Entry 6DCQ (electron microscopy, 3.10 A resolution); this record covers chains E and N of the 10 polymer chains in the assembly.

# Chain E
Molecule: Envelope glycoprotein gp160
Organism: Human immunodeficiency virus 1
Notes: fragment: GP120 domain residues 28-507
UniProtKB: A0A2H4K974 (A0A2H4K974_9HIV1); the construct lacks a stretch of the UniProt sequence and is renumbered around it, so the offset changes along the chain: 29-136 = UniProt 28-135; 140-185 = UniProt 136-181; 187-309 = UniProt 189-311; 312-323 = UniProt 312-323; 4 more segments
Amino-acid sequence (480 residues; each row starts with the number of its first residue; note: 13 numbers in that range are skipped by the numbering (no residue carries them; nothing is unmodelled there); a row labelled like 185A-185G holds insertion residues (185A, then the next letters in order)):
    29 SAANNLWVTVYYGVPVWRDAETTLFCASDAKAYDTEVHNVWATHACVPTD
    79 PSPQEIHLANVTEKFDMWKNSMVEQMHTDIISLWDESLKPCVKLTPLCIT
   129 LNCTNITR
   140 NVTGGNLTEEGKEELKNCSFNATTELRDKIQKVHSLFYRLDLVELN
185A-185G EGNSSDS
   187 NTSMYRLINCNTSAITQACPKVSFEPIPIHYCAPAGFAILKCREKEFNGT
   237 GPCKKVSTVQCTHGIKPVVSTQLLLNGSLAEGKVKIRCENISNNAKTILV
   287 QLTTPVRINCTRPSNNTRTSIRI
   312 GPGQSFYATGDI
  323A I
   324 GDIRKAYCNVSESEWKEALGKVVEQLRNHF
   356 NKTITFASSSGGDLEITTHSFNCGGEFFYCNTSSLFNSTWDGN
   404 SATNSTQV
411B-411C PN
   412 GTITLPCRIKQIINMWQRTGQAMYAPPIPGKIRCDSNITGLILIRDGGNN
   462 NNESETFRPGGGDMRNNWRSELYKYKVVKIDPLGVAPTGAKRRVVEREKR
Unresolved in the structure: 29-31, 140-144, 185A-185G, 404-410, 458-462, 507-511
Cystine bridges: Cys54-Cys74, Cys119-Cys205, Cys126-Cys196, Cys131-Cys157, Cys218-Cys247, Cys228-Cys239, Cys296-Cys331, Cys378-Cys445, Cys385-Cys418
Glycans and other covalent adducts: N-acetylglucosamine (NAG) linked to Asn88, Asn156, Asn160, Asn197, Asn234, Asn262, Asn276, Asn295, Asn301, Asn332, Asn356, Asn386, Asn392, Asn448
What the authors report for this chain:
  - post-translational modification sites: Asn130, Asn156, Asn160, Asn262

# Chain N
Molecule: Immunoglobulin G PGT151 Fab, Light chain
Organism: Homo sapiens
UniProtKB: Q8TCD0 (Q8TCD0_HUMAN); residues 107-214 here correspond to UniProt positions 132-239 (UniProt number = residue number + 25)
Amino-acid sequence (219 residues; row label = number of the first residue in the row; a row labelled like 27A-27E holds insertion residues (27A, then the next letters in order)):
     1 DIVMTQTPLSLSVTPGQPASISCKSSE
27A-27E SLRQS
    28 NGKTSLYWYRQKPGQSPQLLVFEVSNRFSGVSDRFVGSGSGTDFTLRISR
    78 VEAEDVGFYYCMQSKDFPLTFGGGTKVDLKRTVAAPSVFIFPPSDEQLKS
   128 GTASVVCLLNNFYPREAKVQWKVDNALQSGNSQESVTEQDSKDSTYSLSS
   178 TLTLSKADYEKHKVYACEVTHQGLSSPVTKSFNRGEC
Unresolved in the structure: 1, 109-214
Cystine bridges: Cys23-Cys88

# Interface between chain E and chain N
Contacting residue pairs - 6 pairs, chain E then chain N:
  Lys59(E) with Arg27C(N), hydrogen bond (backbone-side chain)
  Ala60(E) with Arg27C(N); Gly68(N)
  Thr77(E) with Ser27E(N)
  Asp78(E) with Ser27E(N), hydrogen bond (backbone-side chain); Asn28(N)
Interface residues without a listed pair, chain E (5 interface residues in all): Ala58
Interface residues without a listed pair, chain N (5 interface residues in all): Ser27A

# Summary
Chain E and chain N each contribute 5 residues to their interface, with 2 hydrogen bonds. Polar pairs include
Lys59(E)-Arg27C(N) and Asp78(E)-Ser27E(N). N-acetylglucosamine is covalently linked to Asn88(E), Asn156(E),
Asn160(E), Asn197(E), Asn234(E) and Asn262(E) and 8 more. From the paper: modification sites Asn130(E),
Asn156(E) and Asn160(E) among others.
Here chain E is Envelope glycoprotein gp160 (Human immunodeficiency virus 1) and chain N is Immunoglobulin G
PGT151 Fab, Light chain (Homo sapiens). Entry 6DCQ (Ectodomain of full length, wild type HIV-1 glycoprotein
clone PC64M18C043 in complex with PGT151 Fab) was determined by electron microscopy (same publication as
6CA6).
